Entry 6DD9 (X-ray diffraction, 2.30 A resolution); this record covers chains B and C of the 4 polymer chains in the assembly.

Chain B (and C):
Name: Synaptonemal complex protein 3
Source organism: Mus musculus
Notes: chain C of this document is another copy of the same molecule, construct and numbering; everything in this record applies to it too
UniProt: A2RSE7 (A2RSE7_MOUSE); numbering as in UniProt (aligned over 105-248)
Chain sequence (144 residues; each row starts with the number of its first residue):
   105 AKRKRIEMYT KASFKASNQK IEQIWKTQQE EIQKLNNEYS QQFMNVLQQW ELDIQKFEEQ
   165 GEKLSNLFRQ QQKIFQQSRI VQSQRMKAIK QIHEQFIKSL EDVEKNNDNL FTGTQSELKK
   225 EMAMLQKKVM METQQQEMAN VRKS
Disordered / not traced: 105-111, 239-248 (chain C: 105-107, 216-220, 238-248)
Modified positions: Mse112, Mse148, Mse190, Mse226, Mse228, Mse234, Mse235 (selenomethionine; parent Met); Mse242 (selenomethionine)

How chain B and chain C interact:
Contacting residue pairs (77):
  Tyr113(B) with Lys232(C)
  Ser117(B) with Leu229(C); Lys232(C)
  Phe118(B) with Leu229(C), hydrophobic; Val233(C), hydrophobic
  Ser121(B) with Glu225(C), hydrogen bond; Leu229(C)
  Ile125(B) with Leu222(C), hydrophobic; Mse226(C)
  Ile128(B) with Leu214(C), hydrophobic; Glu221(C)
  Ile136(B) with Val207(C), hydrophobic
  Leu139(B) with Phe200(C); Ser203(C)
  Asn140(B) with Phe200(C)
  Tyr143(B) with Ile196(C), hydrophobic; His197(C), hydrogen bond; Phe200(C), hydrophobic
  Gln146(B) with Ile196(C)
  Val150(B) with Arg189(C); Ile193(C), hydrophobic
  Gln153(B) with Arg189(C), hydrogen bond
  Trp154(B) with Gln186(C); Arg189(C); Mse190(C), hydrophobic; Ile193(C), hydrophobic
  Asp157(B) with Val185(C); Arg189(C), salt bridge
  Ile158(B) with Gln186(C)
  Phe161(B) with Phe179(C), hydrophobic; Ser182(C); Arg183(C)
  Gln164(B) with Gln175(C), hydrogen bond (backbone-side chain); Ile178(C); Phe179(C)
  Gly165(B) with Phe179(C)
  Lys167(B) with Gln175(C)
  Leu168(B) with Phe172(C), hydrophobic; Gln175(C), hydrogen bond (backbone-side chain)
  Leu171(B) with Leu171(C); Phe172(C); Gln175(C)
  Gln174(B) with Leu168(C)
  Gln175(B) with Leu168(C)
  Ile178(B) with Gln164(C); Leu168(C), hydrophobic
  Ser182(B) with Phe161(C)
  Val185(B) with Asp157(C)
  Gln186(B) with Trp154(C)
  Arg189(B) with Gln153(C), hydrogen bond
  Ile193(B) with Phe147(C), hydrophobic; Val150(C), hydrophobic
  Ile196(B) with Tyr143(C), hydrophobic; Gln146(C); Val150(C), hydrophobic
  His197(B) with Tyr143(C)
  Phe200(B) with Leu139(C); Asn140(C); Tyr143(C), hydrophobic
  Ser203(B) with Leu139(C)
  Val207(B) with Glu135(C); Ile136(C), hydrophobic; Leu139(C), hydrophobic
  Asn211(B) with Gln132(C), hydrogen bond
  Glu221(B) with Ile128(C)
  Leu222(B) with Ile125(C), hydrophobic; Ile128(C)
  Glu225(B) with Lys124(C), salt bridge
  Leu229(B) with Ser117(C); Phe118(C), hydrophobic; Ser121(C)
  Lys232(B) with Tyr113(C); Ser117(C)
  Val233(B) with Thr114(C); Ser117(C); Phe118(C), hydrophobic
  Glu236(B) with Tyr113(C)
Also at the interface, not in a pair above, chain B (54 interface residues in all): Thr114, Lys124, Gln132, Phe147, Ala192, Gln199, Leu204, Thr218, Mse226, Mse228, Thr237
Also at the interface, not in a pair above, chain C (56 interface residues in all): Ile110, Glu142, Leu151, Gly165, Ala192, Leu204, Asn211, Glu236

In short:
Chain B and chain C form an interface of 54 and 56 residues respectively; the contacts include 7 hydrogen
bonds and 2 salt bridges. Polar pairs include Asp157(B)-Arg189(C), Glu225(B)-Lys124(C) and
Ser121(B)-Glu225(C).
Both chains are Synaptonemal complex protein 3 (Mus musculus). Entry 6DD9 (Structure of mouse SYCP3, P1 form)
was determined by X-ray diffraction, deposited together with 6DD8.
